PDB entry 8A7O | electron microscopy, 3.00 A resolution | chains B and D of the 6 polymer chains in the assembly

# Chain B (and D)
Name: Beta-2-microglobulin form pI 5.3
From: Homo sapiens
Notes: engineered mutation(s): deltaN6, K6M; chain D of this document is another copy of the same molecule, construct and numbering; everything in this record applies to it too
Reference sequence: P61769 (B2MG_HUMAN); residues 7-99 here correspond to UniProt positions 27-119 (UniProt number = residue number + 20)
Amino-acid sequence (94 residues; row label = number of the first residue in the row):
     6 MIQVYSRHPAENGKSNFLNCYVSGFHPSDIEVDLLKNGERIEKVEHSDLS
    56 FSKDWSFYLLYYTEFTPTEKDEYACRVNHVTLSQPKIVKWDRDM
Disordered / not traced: 94-99
Sequence notes: initiating methionine (6)
Curated features (UniProtKB/Swiss-Prot):
  - glycosylation (N-linked (Glc) (glycation) lysine): Lys19, Lys41, Lys48, Lys58, Lys91, Lys94
Disulfide bonds: Cys25-Cys80

# How chain B and chain D interact
Contacting residue pairs (205; chain B residue first):
  Met6(B) - Met6(D)
  Met6(B) - Ile7(D)  hydrogen bond (backbone-backbone)
  Met6(B) - Glu44(D)  hydrogen bond (backbone-side chain)
  Ile7(B) - Ile7(D)
  Ile7(B) - Asn42(D)
  Gln8(B) - Ile7(D)  hydrogen bond (backbone-backbone)
  Gln8(B) - Gln8(D)
  Gln8(B) - Val9(D)  hydrogen bond (backbone-backbone)
  Val9(B) - Val9(D)
  Val9(B) - Asn42(D)
  Tyr10(B) - Val9(D)  hydrogen bond (backbone-backbone)
  Tyr10(B) - Tyr10(D)  hydrophobic
  Tyr10(B) - Ser11(D)  hydrogen bond (backbone-backbone)
  Ser11(B) - Ser11(D)
  Arg12(B) - Ser11(D)  hydrogen bond (backbone-backbone)
  Arg12(B) - Arg12(D)
  Arg12(B) - His13(D)  hydrogen bond (backbone-backbone)
  His13(B) - His13(D)  hydrogen bond
  Pro14(B) - His13(D)
  Pro14(B) - Pro14(D)
  Ala15(B) - Pro14(D)  hydrogen bond (backbone-backbone)
  Ala15(B) - Ala15(D)
  Ala15(B) - Glu16(D)  hydrogen bond (backbone-backbone)
  Glu16(B) - Glu16(D)
  Asn17(B) - Glu16(D)  hydrogen bond (backbone-backbone)
  Asn17(B) - Asn17(D)  hydrogen bond
  Asn17(B) - Gly18(D)  hydrogen bond (backbone-backbone)
  Gly18(B) - Gly18(D)  hydrogen bond (backbone-backbone)
  Gly18(B) - Lys19(D)
  Lys19(B) - Lys19(D)  hydrogen bond (backbone-backbone)
  Lys19(B) - Ser20(D)  hydrogen bond (backbone-backbone)
  Lys19(B) - Asp34(D)
  Ser20(B) - Ser20(D)
  Asn21(B) - Ser20(D)  hydrogen bond (backbone-backbone)
  Asn21(B) - Asn21(D)  hydrogen bond (backbone-backbone)
  Phe22(B) - Asn21(D)  hydrogen bond (backbone-backbone)
  Phe22(B) - Phe22(D)
  Phe22(B) - Leu23(D)  hydrogen bond (backbone-backbone)
  Leu23(B) - Leu23(D)  hydrogen bond (backbone-backbone)
  Leu23(B) - Asn24(D)
  Asn24(B) - Asn21(D)  hydrogen bond (side chain-backbone)
  Asn24(B) - Phe22(D)
  Asn24(B) - Leu23(D)  hydrogen bond (side chain-backbone)
  Asn24(B) - Asn24(D)  hydrogen bond (side chain-backbone)
  Cys25(B) - Asn24(D)  hydrogen bond (backbone-backbone)
  Cys25(B) - Cys25(D)
  Tyr26(B) - Cys25(D)  hydrogen bond (backbone-backbone)
  Tyr26(B) - Tyr26(D)  hydrophobic
  Tyr26(B) - Val27(D)  hydrogen bond (backbone-backbone)
  Val27(B) - Val27(D)
  Ser28(B) - Val27(D)  hydrogen bond (backbone-backbone)
  Ser28(B) - Ser28(D)
  Ser28(B) - His31(D)  hydrogen bond (backbone-side chain)
  Gly29(B) - Gly29(D)
  Phe30(B) - Gly29(D)  hydrogen bond (backbone-backbone)
  Phe30(B) - Phe30(D)  hydrophobic
  Phe30(B) - His31(D)  hydrogen bond (backbone-backbone)
  Phe30(B) - Pro32(D)
  His31(B) - His31(D)
  Pro32(B) - Pro32(D)
  Pro32(B) - Ser33(D)  hydrogen bond (backbone-backbone)
  Pro32(B) - Ile35(D)
  Ser33(B) - Ser33(D)
  Asp34(B) - Ser33(D)  hydrogen bond (backbone-backbone)
  Asp34(B) - Asp34(D)  hydrogen bond (backbone-backbone)
  Ile35(B) - Asp34(D)  hydrogen bond (backbone-backbone)
  Ile35(B) - Ile35(D)
  Ile35(B) - Glu36(D)  hydrogen bond (backbone-backbone)
  Glu36(B) - Glu36(D)
  Val37(B) - Glu36(D)  hydrogen bond (backbone-backbone)
  Val37(B) - Val37(D)
  Val37(B) - Asp38(D)  hydrogen bond (backbone-backbone)
  Asp38(B) - Asp38(D)
  Leu39(B) - Asp38(D)  hydrogen bond (backbone-backbone)
  Leu39(B) - Leu39(D)
  Leu39(B) - Leu40(D)  hydrogen bond (backbone-backbone)
  Leu40(B) - Leu40(D)  hydrogen bond (backbone-backbone)
  Leu40(B) - Lys41(D)
  Lys41(B) - Lys41(D)  hydrogen bond (backbone-backbone)
  Lys41(B) - Asn42(D)  hydrogen bond (backbone-backbone)
  Asn42(B) - Asn42(D)  hydrogen bond
  Gly43(B) - Asn42(D)  hydrogen bond (backbone-backbone)
  Gly43(B) - Gly43(D)
  Gly43(B) - Glu44(D)  hydrogen bond (backbone-backbone)
  Glu44(B) - Glu44(D)
  Arg45(B) - Glu44(D)  hydrogen bond (backbone-backbone)
  Arg45(B) - Arg45(D)
  Ile46(B) - Arg45(D)
  Ile46(B) - Ile46(D)
  Ile46(B) - Glu47(D)  hydrogen bond (backbone-backbone)
  Glu47(B) - Glu47(D)
  Glu47(B) - Lys48(D)  hydrogen bond (backbone-backbone)
  Lys48(B) - Lys48(D)
  Val49(B) - Lys48(D)  hydrogen bond (backbone-backbone)
  Val49(B) - Val49(D)
  Val49(B) - Glu50(D)  hydrogen bond (backbone-backbone)
  Glu50(B) - Glu50(D)
  Glu50(B) - His51(D)
  His51(B) - Glu50(D)  hydrogen bond (backbone-backbone)
  His51(B) - His51(D)
  Ser52(B) - Leu39(D)
  Ser52(B) - His51(D)  hydrogen bond (backbone-backbone)
  Ser52(B) - Ser52(D)
  Ser52(B) - Asp53(D)  hydrogen bond (backbone-backbone)
  Asp53(B) - Asp53(D)
  Leu54(B) - Val37(D)
  Leu54(B) - Asp38(D)
  Leu54(B) - Leu39(D)  hydrophobic
  Leu54(B) - Asp53(D)  hydrogen bond (backbone-backbone)
  Ser55(B) - Asp53(D)  hydrogen bond
  Ser55(B) - Ser55(D)
  Phe56(B) - Ile35(D)  hydrophobic
  Phe56(B) - Ser55(D)  hydrogen bond (backbone-backbone)
  Phe56(B) - Phe56(D)  hydrophobic
  Ser57(B) - Phe56(D)  hydrogen bond (backbone-backbone)
  Ser57(B) - Ser57(D)
  Lys58(B) - Ser57(D)
  Lys58(B) - Lys58(D)  hydrogen bond (backbone-backbone)
  Lys58(B) - Asp59(D)  hydrogen bond (backbone-backbone)
  Asp59(B) - Lys58(D)
  Asp59(B) - Asp59(D)  hydrogen bond (side chain-backbone)
  Trp60(B) - Phe30(D)  hydrophobic
  Trp60(B) - Pro32(D)  hydrophobic
  Trp60(B) - Phe56(D)  hydrophobic
  Trp60(B) - Asp59(D)  hydrogen bond (backbone-backbone)
  Trp60(B) - Trp60(D)
  Trp60(B) - Ser61(D)  hydrogen bond (backbone-backbone)
  Ser61(B) - Phe30(D)
  Ser61(B) - Ser61(D)
  Phe62(B) - Ser28(D)
  Phe62(B) - Gly29(D)
  Phe62(B) - Phe30(D)
  Phe62(B) - Ser61(D)  hydrogen bond (backbone-backbone)
  Phe62(B) - Phe62(D)
  Tyr63(B) - Phe62(D)  hydrogen bond (backbone-backbone)
  Tyr63(B) - Tyr63(D)  hydrophobic
  Tyr63(B) - Leu64(D)  hydrogen bond (backbone-backbone)
  Leu64(B) - Leu64(D)
  Leu64(B) - Tyr66(D)  hydrophobic
  Leu65(B) - Leu64(D)  hydrogen bond (backbone-backbone)
  Leu65(B) - Leu65(D)  hydrophobic
  Leu65(B) - Tyr66(D)  hydrogen bond (backbone-backbone)
  Leu65(B) - Thr68(D)
  Leu65(B) - Phe70(D)  hydrophobic
  Tyr66(B) - Tyr66(D)  hydrophobic
  Tyr67(B) - Tyr66(D)  hydrogen bond (backbone-backbone)
  Tyr67(B) - Tyr67(D)
  Thr68(B) - Thr68(D)
  Thr68(B) - Glu69(D)  hydrogen bond (backbone-backbone)
  Glu69(B) - Glu69(D)
  Phe70(B) - Glu69(D)  hydrogen bond (backbone-backbone)
  Phe70(B) - Phe70(D)  hydrophobic
  Phe70(B) - Thr71(D)  hydrogen bond (backbone-backbone)
  Phe70(B) - Pro72(D)
  Thr71(B) - Thr71(D)
  Pro72(B) - Pro72(D)
  Pro72(B) - Thr73(D)  hydrogen bond (backbone-backbone)
  Thr73(B) - Thr73(D)
  Glu74(B) - Thr73(D)  hydrogen bond (backbone-backbone)
  Glu74(B) - Glu74(D)
  Glu74(B) - Lys75(D)  hydrogen bond (backbone-backbone)
  Lys75(B) - Lys75(D)
  Asp76(B) - Lys75(D)  hydrogen bond (backbone-backbone)
  Asp76(B) - Asp76(D)
  Asp76(B) - Glu77(D)  hydrogen bond (backbone-backbone)
  Glu77(B) - Glu77(D)
  Tyr78(B) - Cys25(D)
  Tyr78(B) - Tyr26(D)
  Tyr78(B) - Glu77(D)  hydrogen bond (backbone-backbone)
  Tyr78(B) - Tyr78(D)  hydrophobic
  Tyr78(B) - Ala79(D)  hydrogen bond (backbone-backbone)
  Tyr78(B) - Cys80(D)
  Ala79(B) - Ala79(D)
  Cys80(B) - Cys80(D)
  Cys80(B) - Arg81(D)  hydrogen bond (backbone-backbone)
  Arg81(B) - Arg81(D)
  Val82(B) - Leu23(D)  hydrophobic
  Val82(B) - Arg81(D)  hydrogen bond (backbone-backbone)
  Val82(B) - Val82(D)
  Val82(B) - Asn83(D)  hydrogen bond (backbone-backbone)
  Asn83(B) - Asn83(D)
  His84(B) - Asn83(D)  hydrogen bond (backbone-backbone)
  His84(B) - His84(D)
  Val85(B) - His84(D)
  Val85(B) - Val85(D)
  Val85(B) - Thr86(D)  hydrogen bond (backbone-backbone)
  Thr86(B) - Thr86(D)
  Leu87(B) - Asn17(D)
  Leu87(B) - Thr86(D)  hydrogen bond (backbone-backbone)
  Leu87(B) - Leu87(D)
  Leu87(B) - Ser88(D)  hydrogen bond (backbone-backbone)
  Ser88(B) - Ser88(D)
  Gln89(B) - Ala15(D)
  Gln89(B) - Glu16(D)
  Gln89(B) - Asn17(D)
  Gln89(B) - Ser88(D)  hydrogen bond (backbone-backbone)
  Gln89(B) - Gln89(D)  hydrogen bond
  Gln89(B) - Pro90(D)
  Pro90(B) - Pro90(D)
  Lys91(B) - Pro90(D)  hydrogen bond (backbone-backbone)
  Lys91(B) - Lys91(D)
  Lys91(B) - Ile92(D)  hydrogen bond (backbone-backbone)
  Ile92(B) - Ile92(D)
  Val93(B) - Ile92(D)  hydrogen bond (backbone-backbone)
  Val93(B) - Val93(D)
Interface residues without a listed pair, chain D (88 interface residues in all): Leu54

# Overview
Chain B and chain D each contribute 88 residues to their interface; the contacts include 92 hydrogen bonds.
Polar contacts include Met6(B)-Glu44(D), His13(B)-His13(D) and Asn17(B)-Asn17(D).
Chain B and chain D are both Beta-2-microglobulin form pI 5.3 (Homo sapiens); the structure,
beta-2-microglobulin DeltaN6 amyloid fibril form 2PFa, was determined by electron microscopy (same publication
as 8A7P, 8A7Q and 8A7T).
